Entry 3RAE (X-ray diffraction, 2.90 A resolution); this record covers chains B and D of the 8 polymer chains in the assembly.

# Chain B
Name: DNA topoisomerase 4 subunit A
Organism: Streptococcus pneumoniae
Notes: EC 5.99.1.-
Reference sequence: P72525 (PARC_STRPN); numbering as in UniProt (aligned over 1-488)
Sequence (496 residues; numbered 1 to 496; the number before each row is that of its first residue):
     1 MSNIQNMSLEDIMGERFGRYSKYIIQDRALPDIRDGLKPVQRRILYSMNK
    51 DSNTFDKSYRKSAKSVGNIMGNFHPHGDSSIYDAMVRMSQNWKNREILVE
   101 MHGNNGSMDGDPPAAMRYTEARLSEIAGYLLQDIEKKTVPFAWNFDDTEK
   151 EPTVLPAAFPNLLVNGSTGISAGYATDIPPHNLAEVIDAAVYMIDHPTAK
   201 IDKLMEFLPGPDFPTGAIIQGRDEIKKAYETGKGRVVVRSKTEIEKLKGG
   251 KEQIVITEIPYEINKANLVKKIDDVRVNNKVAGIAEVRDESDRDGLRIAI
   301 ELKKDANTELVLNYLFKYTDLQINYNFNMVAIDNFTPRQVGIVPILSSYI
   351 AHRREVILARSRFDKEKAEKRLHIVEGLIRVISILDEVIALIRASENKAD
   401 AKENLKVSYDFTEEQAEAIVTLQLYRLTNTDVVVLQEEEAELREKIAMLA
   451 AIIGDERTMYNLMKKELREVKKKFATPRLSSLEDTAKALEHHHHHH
Disordered / not traced: 1-2, 485-496
Sequence notes: expression tag (489-496)
UniProt features mapped onto this chain:
  - active site: Tyr118 (O-(5'-phospho-DNA)-tyrosine intermediate)
  - site: Lys38 (Interaction with DNA), His74 (Interaction with DNA), His76 (Interaction with DNA), Arg87 (Interaction with DNA), Lys93 (Interaction with DNA), Arg117 (Transition state stabilizer)
Bound ions: Mg2+: Phe316, Thr319, Gln322

# Chain D
Name: DNA topoisomerase 4 subunit B
Organism: Streptococcus pneumoniae
Notes: EC 5.99.1.-
Reference sequence: Q59961 (PARE_STRPN); residues 404-647 here = UniProt positions 404-647
Sequence (268 residues; row label = number of the first residue in the row):
   380 MGHHHHHHHHHHSSGHIDDDDKHMKNKKDKGLLSGKLTPAQSKNPAKNEL
   430 YLVEGDSAGGSAKQGRDRKFQAILPLRGKVINTAKAKMADILKNEEINTM
   480 IYTIGAGVGADFSIEDANYDKIIIMTDADTDGAHIQTLLLTFFYRYMRPL
   530 VEAGHVYIALPPLYKMSKGKGKKEEVAYAWTDGELEELRKQFGKGATLQR
   580 YKGLGEMNADQLWETTMNPETRTLIRVTIEDLARAERRVNVLMGDKVEPR
   630 RKWIEDNVKFTLEEATVF
Disordered / not traced: 380-414, 546-556, 571-576, 641-647
Sequence notes: expression tag (380-403)
UniProt features mapped onto this chain:
  - binding site (Mg(2+)): Glu433, Asp506, Asp508
  - site (Interaction with DNA): Lys458, Asn461, His513, Arg629
Bound ions: Mg2+: Asp506, Asp508
Ligand contacts: Levofloxacin (LFX; (3S)-9-fluoro-3-methyl-10-(4-methylpiperazin-1-yl)-7-oxo-2,3-dihydro-7H-[1,4]oxazino[2,3,4-ij]quinoline-6-carboxylic acid): Arg456, Gly457, Glu474, Glu475
From the paper describing this entry:
  - binding site for Levofloxacin: Glu474, Glu475

# Chain B / chain D interface
Residue-residue contacts - 50 pairs, chain B then chain D:
  Asn3(B) with Arg601(D); Thr602(D); Leu603(D)
  Ile4(B) with Leu603(D); Arg605(D)
  Gln5(B) with Leu603(D), hydrogen bond (backbone-backbone); Ile604(D); Arg605(D), hydrogen bond (backbone-backbone)
  Asn6(B) with Arg605(D)
  Met7(B) with Arg605(D), hydrogen bond (backbone-backbone); Val606(D); Thr607(D), hydrogen bond (backbone-backbone)
  Ser8(B) with Thr607(D)
  Leu9(B) with Tyr523(D), hydrophobic; Thr607(D), hydrogen bond (backbone-backbone)
  Glu10(B) with Arg613(D); Arg617(D), hydrogen bond (backbone-side chain)
  Met13(B) with Thr516(D); Thr520(D); Val618(D), hydrophobic; Leu621(D); Met622(D), hydrophobic
  Gly14(B) with Arg617(D); Trp632(D)
  Arg16(B) with Ala512(D); Gln515(D), hydrogen bond
  Phe17(B) with Thr516(D); Leu621(D), hydrophobic; Met622(D), hydrophobic
  Arg19(B) with Ala507(D); Asp508(D); Thr509(D); Ala512(D)
  Tyr20(B) with Lys458(D), hydrogen bond; Thr509(D); Asp510(D); His513(D), hydrogen bond
  Lys22(B) with Val637(D); Lys638(D), hydrogen bond (side chain-backbone)
  Tyr23(B) with Thr509(D)
  Gln26(B) with Phe639(D)
  Arg28(B) with Asp510(D), salt bridge
  Phe145(B) with Lys581(D)
  Ala172(B) with Ile633(D)
  Gly173(B) with Arg630(D)
  Tyr174(B) with Arg630(D); Glu634(D), hydrogen bond
  Phe335(B) with Phe639(D)
  Thr336(B) with Phe639(D)
  Pro337(B) with Phe639(D)
Also at the interface, not in a pair above, chain B (31 interface residues in all): Gly18, Ser21, Ile24, Ile25, His76, Asn334
Also at the interface, not in a pair above, chain D (37 interface residues in all): Leu519, Tyr536, Ile608, Ala614, Arg629, Thr640

# Summary
The interface between chain B and chain D involves 31 residues on one side and 37 on the other; the contacts
include 11 hydrogen bonds and 1 salt bridge. Polar pairs include Arg28(B)-Asp510(D), Glu10(B)-Arg617(D) and
Arg16(B)-Gln515(D). Bound to chain D: Levofloxacin. From the paper: a binding site for Levofloxacin at
Glu474(D) and Glu475(D).
Chain B is DNA topoisomerase 4 subunit A and chain D is DNA topoisomerase 4 subunit B, both from Streptococcus
pneumoniae; the structure, Quinolone(Levofloxacin)-DNA cleavage complex of type IV topoisomerase from S.
pneumoniae, was determined by X-ray diffraction (same publication as 5EIX).
